5A8L - chains P and Q of the 9 polymer chains in the assembly; structure by electron microscopy, 3.80 A resolution.

Chain P:
Molecule: P-site TRNA
From: Homo sapiens
Sequence (18 nucleotides; numbered 28 to 76; 31 numbers in that range are skipped by the numbering (no residue carries them; nothing is unmodelled there); the number before each row is that of its first residue):
    28 GGGAUUAGGAAUCCC
    74 CCA

Chain Q:
Protein: Eukaryotic release factor ERF1
From: Homo sapiens
UniProt: P62495 (ERF1_HUMAN); numbering as in UniProt (aligned over 7-437)
Amino-acid sequence (431 residues; row label = number of the first residue in the row):
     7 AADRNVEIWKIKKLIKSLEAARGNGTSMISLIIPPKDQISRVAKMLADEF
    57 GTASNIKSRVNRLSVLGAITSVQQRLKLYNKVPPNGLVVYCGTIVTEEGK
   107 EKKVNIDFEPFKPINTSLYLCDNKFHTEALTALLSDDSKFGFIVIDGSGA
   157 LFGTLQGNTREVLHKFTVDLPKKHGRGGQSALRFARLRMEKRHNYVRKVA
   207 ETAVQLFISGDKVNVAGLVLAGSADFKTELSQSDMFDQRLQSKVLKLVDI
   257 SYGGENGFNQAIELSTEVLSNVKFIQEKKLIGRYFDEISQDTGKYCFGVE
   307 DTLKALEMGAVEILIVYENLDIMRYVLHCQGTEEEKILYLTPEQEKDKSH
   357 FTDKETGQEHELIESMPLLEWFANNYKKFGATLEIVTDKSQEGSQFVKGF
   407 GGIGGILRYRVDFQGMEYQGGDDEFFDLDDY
Curated features (UniProtKB/Swiss-Prot):
  - motif: Asn61 to Ser64 (NIKS motif)
  - modified residue: Lys63 (4-hydroxylysine), Gln185 (N5-methylglutamine), Thr347 (Phosphothreonine)
  - cross-link (Glycyl lysine isopeptide (Lys-Gly)): Lys87 (interchain with G-Cter in SUMO2), Lys279 (interchain with G-Cter in ubiquitin), Lys404 (interchain with G-Cter in SUMO2)
  - mutagenesis: Lys63 (K63A/R: Loss of hydroxylation), Gly183 to Gly184 (In AAQ mutant; abolished ability to mediate translation termination. Can recognize stop codons in ribosomal A-site, but is unable to catalyze peptidyl-tRNA hydrolysis, promoting ribosome collisions), Gln185 (Q185R/I/N: Abolishes methylation by N6AMT1)
Reported in the primary citation:
  - binding site for MRNA: Thr32, Thr58 to Ser64, Cys127
  - post-translational modification sites: Lys63 (citing earlier work)
  - specificity-determining residues: Glu55, Cys127 (proposed by the authors, not directly observed)

Chain P / chain Q interface:
Contacting residue pairs (7; chain P residue first):
  G28(P) - Ser46(Q)  phosphate contact
  G28(P) - Lys50(Q)  salt bridge to the phosphate
  G35(P) - Gly57(Q)  sugar contact
  G36(P) - Asp54(Q)  hydrogen bond to the sugar
  A37(P) - Lys50(Q)  salt bridge to the phosphate
  A76(P) - Gly183(Q)  sugar contact
  A76(P) - Gln185(Q)  sugar contact
Other interface residues (no listed pair), chain Q (10 interface residues in all): Phe56, Ser60, Gly184, Ser186

Overview:
Chain P and chain Q form an interface of 5 and 10 residues respectively; the contacts include 1 hydrogen bond
and 2 salt bridges. Polar contacts include G36(P)-Asp54(Q), G28(P)-Lys50(Q) and A37(P)-Lys50(Q). From UniProt:
4 mutagenesis sites on chain Q. The paper reports a binding site for MRNA at Thr32(Q), Thr58(Q) and Cys127(Q);
specificity determinants Glu55(Q) and Cys127(Q).
Chain P is P-site TRNA and chain Q is Eukaryotic release factor ERF1, both from Homo sapiens; the structure,
Human eRF1 and the hCMV nascent peptide in the translation termination complex, was determined by electron
microscopy.
